Entry 7WTP (electron microscopy, 3.80 A resolution); this record covers chains C2 and SN of the 19 polymer chains in the assembly.

Chain C2:
Molecule: 18S rRNA
Source organism: Saccharomyces cerevisiae
Sequence (1800 nucleotides; row label = number of the first residue in the row):
     1 UAUCUGGUUG AUCCUGCCAG UAGUCAUAUG CUUGUCUCAA AGAUUAAGCC AUGCAUGUCU
    61 AAGUAUAAGC AAUUUAUACA GUGAAACUGC GAAUGGCUCA UUAAAUCAGU UAUCGUUUAU
   121 UUGAUAGUUC CUUUACUACA UGGUAUAACU GUGGUAAUUC UAGAGCUAAU ACAUGCUUAA
   181 AAUCUCGACC CUUUGGAAGA GAUGUAUUUA UUAGAUAAAA AAUCAAUGUC UUCGGACUCU
   241 UUGAUGAUUC AUAAUAACUU UUCGAAUCGC AUGGCCUUGU GCUGGCGAUG GUUCAUUCAA
   301 AUUUCUGCCC UAUCAACUUU CGAUGGUAGG AUAGUGGCCU ACCAUGGUUU CAACGGGUAA
   361 CGGGGAAUAA GGGUUCGAUU CCGGAGAGGG AGCCUGAGAA ACGGCUACCA CAUCCAAGGA
   421 AGGCAGCAGG CGCGCAAAUU ACCCAAUCCU AAUUCAGGGA GGUAGUGACA AUAAAUAACG
   481 AUACAGGGCC CAUUCGGGUC UUGUAAUUGG AAUGAGUACA AUGUAAAUAC CUUAACGAGG
   541 AACAAUUGGA GGGCAAGUCU GGUGCCAGCA GCCGCGGUAA UUCCAGCUCC AAUAGCGUAU
   601 AUUAAAGUUG UUGCAGUUAA AAAGCUCGUA GUUGAACUUU GGGCCCGGUU GGCCGGUCCG
   661 AUUUUUUCGU GUACUGGAUU UCCAACGGGG CCUUUCCUUC UGGCUAACCU UGAGUCCUUG
   721 UGGCUCUUGG CGAACCAGGA CUUUUACUUU GAAAAAAUUA GAGUGUUCAA AGCAGGCGUA
   781 UUGCUCGAAU AUAUUAGCAU GGAAUAAUAG AAUAGGACGU UUGGUUCUAU UUUGUUGGUU
   841 UCUAGGACCA UCGUAAUGAU UAAUAGGGAC GGUCGGGGGC AUCAGUAUUC AAUUGUCAGA
   901 GGUGAAAUUC UUGGAUUUAU UGAAGACUAA CUACUGCGAA AGCAUUUGCC AAGGACGUUU
   961 UCAUUAAUCA AGAACGAAAG UUAGGGGAUC GAAGAUGAUC AGAUACCGUC GUAGUCUUAA
  1021 CCAUAAACUA UGCCGACUAG GGAUCGGGUG GUGUUUUUUU AAUGACCCAC UCGGCACCUU
  1081 ACGAGAAAUC AAAGUCUUUG GGUUCUGGGG GGAGUAUGGU CGCAAGGCUG AAACUUAAAG
  1141 GAAUUGACGG AAGGGCACCA CCAGGAGUGG AGCCUGCGGC UUAAUUUGAC UCAACACGGG
  1201 GAAACUCACC AGGUCCAGAC ACAAUAAGGA UUGACAGAUU GAGAGCUCUU UCUUGAUUUU
  1261 GUGGGUGGUG GUGCAUGGCC GUUCUUAGUU GGUGGAGUGA UUUGUCUGCU UAAUUGCGAU
  1321 AACGAACGAG ACCUUAACCU ACUAAAUAGU GGUGCUAGCA UUUGCUGGUU AUCCACUUCU
  1381 UAGAGGGACU AUCGGUUUCA AGCCGAUGGA AGUUUGAGGC AAUAACAGGU CUGUGAUGCC
  1441 CUUAGACGUU CUGGGCCGCA CGCGCGCUAC ACUGACGGAG CCAGCGAGUC UAACCUUGGC
  1501 CGAGAGGUCU UGGUAAUCUU GUGAAACUCC GUCGUGCUGG GGAUAGAGCA UUGUAAUUAU
  1561 UGCUCUUCAA CGAGGAAUUC CUAGUAAGCG CAAGUCAUCA GCUUGCGUUG AUUACGUCCC
  1621 UGCCCUUUGU ACACACCGCC CGUCGCUAGU ACCGAUUGAA UGGCUUAGUG AGGCCUCAGG
  1681 AUCUGCUUAG AGAAGGGGGC AACUCCAUCU CAGAGCGGAG AAUUUGGACA AACUUGGUCA
  1741 UUUAGAGGAA CUAAAAGUCG UAACAAGGUU UCCGUAGGUG AACCUGCGGA AGGAUCAUUA
Unresolved in the structure: 73-75, 133-135, 489-498, 651-683, 707-732, 1140, 1157-1621, 1631-1634

Chain SN:
Name: 40S ribosomal protein S13
Source organism: Saccharomyces cerevisiae
UniProt: P05756 (RS13_YEAST); numbering as in UniProt (aligned over 1-151)
Amino-acid sequence (151 residues; each row starts with the number of its first residue):
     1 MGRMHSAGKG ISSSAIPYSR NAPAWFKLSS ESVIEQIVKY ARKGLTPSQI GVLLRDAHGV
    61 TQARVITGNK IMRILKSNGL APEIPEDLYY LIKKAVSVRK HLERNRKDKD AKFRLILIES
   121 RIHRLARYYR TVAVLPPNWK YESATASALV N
Unresolved in the structure: 1
Swiss-Prot annotation at these positions:
  - modified residue: Ser-32 (Phosphoserine)
  - cross-link (Glycyl lysine isopeptide (Lys-Gly)): Lys-39 (interchain with G-Cter in ubiquitin), Lys-43 (interchain with G-Cter in ubiquitin)

Interface between chain C2 and chain SN:
Residue-residue contacts - 95 pairs, chain C2 then chain SN:
  U626(C2) with Phe-113(SN), sugar contact
  C627(C2) with His-5(SN), phosphate contact; Leu-117(SN), sugar contact; Ser-120(SN), hydrogen bond to the sugar
  G628(C2) with His-5(SN), salt bridge to the phosphate; Ser-120(SN), sugar contact; Arg-124(SN), salt bridge to the phosphate
  U813(C2) with Lys-76(SN), salt bridge to the phosphate
  A859(C2) with Arg-73(SN), hydrogen bond to the sugar
  U861(C2) with Arg-20(SN), hydrogen bond to the phosphate
  A862(C2) with Ile-16(SN), sugar contact; Arg-64(SN), salt bridge to the phosphate
  U864(C2) with Ile-11(SN), sugar contact
  G866(C2) with Gly-2(SN), phosphate contact; Arg-3(SN), salt bridge to the phosphate; Met-4(SN), phosphate contact
  G867(C2) with Arg-3(SN), salt bridge to the phosphate; Met-4(SN), hydrogen bond to the phosphate; Asp-87(SN), base contact; Arg-121(SN), phosphate contact
  G868(C2) with Ser-48(SN), hydrogen bond to the base; Glu-86(SN), sugar contact; Asp-87(SN), sugar contact; Tyr-90(SN), phosphate contact; Arg-121(SN), salt bridge to the phosphate
  A869(C2) with Glu-86(SN), sugar contact; Tyr-90(SN), sugar contact
  G877(C2) with Asp-110(SN), hydrogen bond to the base
  G878(C2) with His-101(SN), hydrogen bond to the base; Asp-108(SN), hydrogen bond to the sugar; Asp-110(SN), sugar contact
  G879(C2) with Asn-105(SN), hydrogen bond to the sugar; Lys-107(SN), salt bridge to the phosphate; Asp-108(SN), sugar contact
  C880(C2) with Asn-105(SN), sugar contact; Lys-107(SN), phosphate contact
  G938(C2) with Arg-114(SN), phosphate contact
  A939(C2) with Phe-113(SN), stacking on the base; Arg-114(SN), salt bridge to the phosphate
  C950(C2) with His-101(SN), base contact; Arg-104(SN), hydrogen bond to the sugar
  A951(C2) with Ser-97(SN), sugar contact; Val-98(SN), sugar contact
  A952(C2) with Arg-114(SN), sugar contact
  G953(C2) with Lys-94(SN), salt bridge to the phosphate
  A955(C2) with Arg-3(SN), salt bridge to the phosphate; Gly-8(SN), phosphate contact; Lys-9(SN), phosphate contact; Gly-10(SN), hydrogen bond to the phosphate
  C956(C2) with Gly-10(SN), phosphate contact; Ile-11(SN), hydrogen bond to the phosphate; Ser-12(SN), hydrogen bond to the phosphate
  G957(C2) with Ser-12(SN), phosphate contact
  U958(C2) with Ser-13(SN), base contact; Arg-55(SN), base contact
  U959(C2) with Ser-14(SN), phosphate contact; Ala-15(SN), sugar contact; Pro-17(SN), base contact; Arg-55(SN), sugar contact; Thr-61(SN), base contact; Gln-62(SN), base contact
  U960(C2) with Ser-14(SN), phosphate contact; Ser-48(SN), hydrogen bond to the sugar; Gly-51(SN), sugar contact; Val-52(SN), sugar contact; Arg-55(SN), hydrogen bond to the phosphate
  U961(C2) with Ser-48(SN), sugar contact; Gln-62(SN), phosphate contact; Ala-63(SN), phosphate contact; Ile-71(SN), sugar contact
  C962(C2) with Lys-70(SN), phosphate contact; Ile-71(SN), phosphate contact; Met-72(SN), phosphate contact; Tyr-129(SN), sugar contact
  A963(C2) with Lys-70(SN), salt bridge to the phosphate; Tyr-128(SN), sugar contact
  U964(C2) with Tyr-128(SN), hydrogen bond to the phosphate
  U965(C2) with Leu-125(SN), sugar contact; Tyr-128(SN), sugar contact
  A966(C2) with Met-4(SN), phosphate contact; Arg-124(SN), salt bridge to the phosphate
  A967(C2) with Met-4(SN), phosphate contact; Arg-124(SN), salt bridge to the phosphate
  A974(C2) with Lys-112(SN), phosphate contact
  C975(C2) with Lys-112(SN), phosphate contact
  G976(C2) with Lys-109(SN), salt bridge to the phosphate
  U1018(C2) with Lys-107(SN), phosphate contact
  A1019(C2) with Arg-106(SN), salt bridge to the phosphate
  A1020(C2) with Arg-106(SN), salt bridge to the phosphate
  C1034(C2) with Lys-9(SN), salt bridge to the phosphate
  G1035(C2) with Gly-2(SN), hydrogen bond to the phosphate; Lys-9(SN), salt bridge to the phosphate
  C1072(C2) with Ile-11(SN), phosphate contact
  G1073(C2) with Lys-9(SN), sugar contact
  G1074(C2) with Lys-9(SN), phosphate contact
Other interface residues (no listed pair), chain C2 (47 interface residues in all): G954
Other interface residues (no listed pair), chain SN (59 interface residues in all): Ser-6, Pro-47, Gln-49, Ser-77, Leu-91, Ile-116, Arg-127

Overview:
The interface between chain C2 and chain SN involves 47 residues on one side and 59 on the other, with 17
hydrogen bonds, 19 salt bridges and 1 aromatic stacking contact. Among the polar pairs are
G868(C2)/Ser-48(SN), G877(C2)/Asp-110(SN) and G878(C2)/His-101(SN).
Here chain C2 is 18S rRNA and chain SN is 40S ribosomal protein S13, both from Saccharomyces cerevisiae. Entry
7WTP (Cryo-EM structure of a yeast pre-40S ribosomal subunit - State Tsr1-2 (with Rps2)) was determined by
electron microscopy (same publication as 7WTN, 7WTO, 7WTQ and 7WTR).
